PDB entry 7W75 | X-ray diffraction, 3.20 A resolution | chains A and D of the 3 polymer chains in the assembly

== Chain A ==
Molecule: Ubiquitin-conjugating enzyme E2 2
Source organism: Kluyveromyces lactis NRRL Y-1140
Notes: EC 2.3.2.23
UniProtKB: Q6CUD9 (UBC2_KLULA); numbering as in UniProt (aligned over 1-164)
Sequence (167 residues; row label = number of the first residue in the row; numbers below 1 keep their minus sign (Gly-2 is residue -2)):
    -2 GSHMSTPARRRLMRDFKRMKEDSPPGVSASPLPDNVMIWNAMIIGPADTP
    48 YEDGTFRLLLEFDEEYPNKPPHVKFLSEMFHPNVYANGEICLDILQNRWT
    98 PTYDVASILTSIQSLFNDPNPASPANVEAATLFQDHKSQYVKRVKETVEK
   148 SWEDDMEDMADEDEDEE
Not modelled in the structure: -2 to 1, 158-164
Construct notes: expression tag (-2 to 0)
Curated features (UniProtKB/Swiss-Prot):
  - active site: Cys88 (Glycyl thioester intermediate)
What the authors report for this chain:
  - mutagenesis - S111L: unchanged binding to E3 ubiquitin-protein ligase BRE1 (chain D)
  - conformationally variable residues (loop rearrangement): Asp115 to Pro121
  - catalytic residues: Cys88 (proposed by the authors, not directly observed)

== Chain D ==
Molecule: E3 ubiquitin-protein ligase BRE1
Source organism: Kluyveromyces lactis NRRL Y-1140
Notes: EC 2.3.2.27
UniProtKB: Q6CWM4 (BRE1_KLULA); residue numbers follow UniProt; this construct covers 1-206
Sequence (206 residues; row label = number of the first residue in the row):
     1 MNDHFVKRPKLELSDPSEPLTQKDVIAFQKEALFRCLNKWRVKANQLVEE
    51 NEVLAAGLSKTTESVSGCCSSIVVLARSVVEDCSDEQDKRFLQQLINTED
   101 EHTLTQIISNNSARICELILKTSGSNISDNIGRLQELESLTLTLQKLLKS
   151 SENKLKKATEYYENIIAQYDRQDSESVSRVFNTADDDSNVKKEKQSSTGA
   201 SSVNDE
Not modelled in the structure: 1-15, 183-206
What the authors report for this chain:
  - self-association interface (contacts with another copy of this molecule); pairs are residue here / residue on that copy: Pro19-Arg41 (backbone contact), Gln22-Arg35 (hydrogen bond), Arg179-Glu18 (hydrogen bond), Pro19, Lys30, Leu33, Phe34, Cys36, Leu37, Val180
  - mutagenesis - R179A: decreased binding to Ubiquitin-conjugating enzyme E2 2 (chain A)
  - mutagenesis - K30A, R35E, R41E, R171E, R179A, V180A/F181A: decreased catalytic activity with Ubiquitin-conjugating enzyme E2 2 (chain A)
  - mutagenesis - Q22A: unchanged catalytic activity with Ubiquitin-conjugating enzyme E2 2 (chain A)

== Chain A / chain D interface ==
Pairs across the interface (17):
  Pro22(A) with Val180(D)
  Gly23(A) with Val180(D); Phe181(D)
  Ile41(A) with Val180(D), hydrophobic; Phe181(D), hydrophobic
  Gly42(A) with Phe181(D)
  Ala44(A) with Arg171(D)
  Glu49(A) with Arg171(D), salt bridge
  Asp50(A) with Arg171(D), salt bridge
  Glu146(A) with Phe34(D); Leu37(D); Arg41(D), salt bridge
  Trp149(A) with Lys30(D), hydrogen bond (backbone-side chain)
  Glu150(A) with Lys30(D); Phe34(D)
  Asp151(A) with Lys30(D)
  Asp152(A) with Lys30(D), salt bridge
Interface residues without a listed pair, chain A (14 interface residues in all): Pro43, Gln110
Interface residues without a listed pair, chain D (8 interface residues in all): Asn38
The authors on this interface:
  - specific contacts: Glu146(A)-Arg41(D) (salt bridge), Asp152(A)-Lys30(D) (salt bridge), Lys30(D)-Trp149(A), Phe34(D)-Trp149(A) (hydrophobic contact), Arg171(D)-Asp50(A) (salt bridge)
  - interface residues, chain A: Gly23(A)
  - hot spots on chain A (mutagenesis) - G23R/T52A: decreased binding to E3 ubiquitin-protein ligase BRE1 (chain D)
  - interface residues, chain D: Val180(D), Phe181(D)
  - hot spots on chain D (mutagenesis) - K30A: abolished binding to Ubiquitin-conjugating enzyme E2 2 (chain A)
  - hot spots on chain D (mutagenesis) - V180A/F181A (950-fold): decreased binding to Ubiquitin-conjugating enzyme E2 2 (chain A)

== Summary ==
14 residues of chain A face 8 of chain D across their interface, with 1 hydrogen bond and 4 salt bridges.
Polar pairs include Glu49(A)-Arg171(D), Asp50(A)-Arg171(D) and Glu146(A)-Arg41(D). The authors report salt
bridges between Glu146(A) and Arg41(D), Asp152(A) and Lys30(D) and Arg171(D) and Asp50(A); a contact between
Lys30(D) and Trp149(A); a hydrophobic contact between Phe34(D) and Trp149(A). From the paper: the catalytic
residue Cys88(A); K30A, R35E and R41E of chain D, among others, reduce catalytic activity with
Ubiquitin-conjugating enzyme E2 2 (chain A); 9 substitutions were tested in all.
Here chain A is Ubiquitin-conjugating enzyme E2 2 and chain D is E3 ubiquitin-protein ligase BRE1, both from
Kluyveromyces lactis NRRL Y-1140. Entry 7W75 (Crystal structure of the K. lactis Bre1 RBD in complex with
Rad6, crystal form I) was determined by X-ray diffraction, deposited together with 7W76.
